Entry 8FNI (electron microscopy, 3.40 A resolution); this record covers chains 5 and 8 of the 11 polymer chains in the assembly.

# Chain 5
Name: RNA-editing substrate-binding complex protein 5 (RESC5)
Source organism: Trypanosoma brucei
UniProtKB: Q389F5 (Q389F5_TRYB2); residue numbers follow UniProt; this construct covers 1-310
Amino-acid sequence (402 residues; each row starts with the number of its first residue):
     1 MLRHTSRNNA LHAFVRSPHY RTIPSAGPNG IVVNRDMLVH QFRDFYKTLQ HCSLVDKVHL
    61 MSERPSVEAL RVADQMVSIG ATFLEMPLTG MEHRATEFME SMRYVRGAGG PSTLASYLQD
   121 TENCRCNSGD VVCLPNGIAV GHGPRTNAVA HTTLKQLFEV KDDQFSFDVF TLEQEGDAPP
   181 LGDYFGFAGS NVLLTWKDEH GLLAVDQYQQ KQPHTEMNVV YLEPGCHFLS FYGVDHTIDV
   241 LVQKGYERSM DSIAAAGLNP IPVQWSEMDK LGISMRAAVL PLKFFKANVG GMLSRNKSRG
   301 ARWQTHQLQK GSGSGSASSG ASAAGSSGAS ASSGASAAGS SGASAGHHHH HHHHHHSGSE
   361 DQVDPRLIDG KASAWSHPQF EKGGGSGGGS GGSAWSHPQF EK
Not modelled in the structure: 1-10, 307-402
Construct notes: expression tag (311-402)

# Chain 8
Name: RNA-editing substrate-binding complex protein 8 (RESC8)
Source organism: Trypanosoma brucei
UniProtKB: Q389W4 (Q389W4_TRYB2); residues 1-545 here = UniProt positions 1-545
Amino-acid sequence (545 residues; each row starts with the number of its first residue):
     1 MLNVLSSTAS AALATVVVAR PSALHLIFER CKLNLVEFTA QDVYQICTTA YNMDTLGMLQ
    61 DPDFMRGLHD AFRRSDQTVI SPFQANLIAD TFRKVGINSM PKEVSVPEED AISPESLILV
   121 LRNMNITKQR DERKINEVLK LMFPILDEFS PTQLSLTVTE LARLKSTNAD FVGKLAKRIM
   181 EYNDDLSALD ISSAAVSLAY CPGISHNILY RMMQIVEERM GEFQPEDYIN VLHALNTLGP
   241 KFVNTFRKIV ECGLQHVENM DAVTLTNYMV CFSTMDYKQR EHIDIYADAL VEVATDLSEK
   301 DLVMAFIALQ RLRLLSDTMF GTMASCVIRY AAKMDPRNIA PIMDICSTVP HASDHLMKVL
   361 MDRAVECTRI LTANQLGDIL DILGLYPPAR EHPLVQLFGK QARLRLDLMG PDALANATRG
   421 LANLGYADPE YYAQAAETGF RYGFKDWTLL EPMLMGLSIT GQCPPTMVRV LGSHIAPMAR
   481 SMSLMEIERA NRYLRRLGCE DDFVYKAMAS RVLQFVKEVT PEMPEDLQVL LQRGAVEPGA
   541 APGVM
Not modelled in the structure: 1-20, 534-545

# Interface between chain 5 and chain 8
Residue-residue contacts - 50 pairs, chain 5 then chain 8:
  Q50(5) with K445(8); D446(8)
  H51(5) with K445(8), hydrogen bond (side chain-backbone); M478(8); S481(8)
  S53(5) with D446(8)
  V55(5) with K445(8)
  T82(5) with K241(8)
  S112(5) with P202(8); G203(8)
  Y117(5) with Y210(8)
  Q164(5) with K278(8); Q279(8)
  F165(5) with R247(8); Q279(8)
  D251(5) with K517(8), salt bridge
  N259(5) with R511(8), hydrogen bond; F515(8)
  P260(5) with R511(8), hydrogen bond (backbone-side chain); F515(8)
  I261(5) with R480(8); S481(8)
  N288(5) with T237(8), hydrogen bond (backbone-side chain)
  V289(5) with Y200(8)
  G290(5) with Y200(8), hydrogen bond (backbone-side chain); H233(8)
  G291(5) with H233(8); N236(8); N267(8); V270(8)
  M292(5) with N236(8); M304(8), hydrophobic
  L293(5) with V270(8), hydrophobic; M304(8), hydrogen bond (backbone-side chain); I307(8), hydrophobic; A308(8); R311(8)
  S294(5) with R311(8), hydrogen bond (backbone-side chain)
  N296(5) with R311(8)
  R302(5) with D344(8), salt bridge; S347(8); I382(8); L385(8)
  W303(5) with C346(8); S347(8); M357(8), hydrophobic; I382(8), hydrogen bond (side chain-backbone); L385(8); Y386(8), hydrophobic
  H306(5) with P387(8)
Other interface residues (no listed pair), chain 5 (32 interface residues in all): T48, D56, A81, D162, M250, P262, R295, T305
Other interface residues (no listed pair), chain 8 (45 interface residues in all): S273, T274, Y277, E281, M343, P350, D381, L383, T448, P477, S483, Q514

# Overview
32 residues of chain 5 face 45 of chain 8 across their interface, with 8 hydrogen bonds and 2 salt bridges.
Among the polar pairs are D251(5)-K517(8), R302(5)-D344(8) and H51(5)-K445(8).
Chain 5 is RNA-editing substrate-binding complex protein 5 (RESC5) and chain 8 is RNA-editing
substrate-binding complex protein 8 (RESC8), both from Trypanosoma brucei; the structure, Cryo-EM structure of
RNase-treated RESC-B in trypanosomal RNA editing, was determined by electron microscopy together with 8FN4,
8FN6, 8FNC, 8FNF and 8FNK from the same study.
